8BP8 - chains B and C of the 31 polymer chains in the assembly; structure by electron microscopy, 2.70 A resolution.

[Chain B (and C)]
Name: Outer capsid protein VP4
Source organism: Rotavirus A
Notes: chain C of this document is another copy of the same molecule, construct and numbering; everything in this record applies to it too
UniProt: A0A1Q2TSK9 (A0A1Q2TSK9_9VIRU); residues 1-776 here = UniProt positions 1-776
Sequence (776 residues; numbered 1 to 776; the number before each row is that of its first residue):
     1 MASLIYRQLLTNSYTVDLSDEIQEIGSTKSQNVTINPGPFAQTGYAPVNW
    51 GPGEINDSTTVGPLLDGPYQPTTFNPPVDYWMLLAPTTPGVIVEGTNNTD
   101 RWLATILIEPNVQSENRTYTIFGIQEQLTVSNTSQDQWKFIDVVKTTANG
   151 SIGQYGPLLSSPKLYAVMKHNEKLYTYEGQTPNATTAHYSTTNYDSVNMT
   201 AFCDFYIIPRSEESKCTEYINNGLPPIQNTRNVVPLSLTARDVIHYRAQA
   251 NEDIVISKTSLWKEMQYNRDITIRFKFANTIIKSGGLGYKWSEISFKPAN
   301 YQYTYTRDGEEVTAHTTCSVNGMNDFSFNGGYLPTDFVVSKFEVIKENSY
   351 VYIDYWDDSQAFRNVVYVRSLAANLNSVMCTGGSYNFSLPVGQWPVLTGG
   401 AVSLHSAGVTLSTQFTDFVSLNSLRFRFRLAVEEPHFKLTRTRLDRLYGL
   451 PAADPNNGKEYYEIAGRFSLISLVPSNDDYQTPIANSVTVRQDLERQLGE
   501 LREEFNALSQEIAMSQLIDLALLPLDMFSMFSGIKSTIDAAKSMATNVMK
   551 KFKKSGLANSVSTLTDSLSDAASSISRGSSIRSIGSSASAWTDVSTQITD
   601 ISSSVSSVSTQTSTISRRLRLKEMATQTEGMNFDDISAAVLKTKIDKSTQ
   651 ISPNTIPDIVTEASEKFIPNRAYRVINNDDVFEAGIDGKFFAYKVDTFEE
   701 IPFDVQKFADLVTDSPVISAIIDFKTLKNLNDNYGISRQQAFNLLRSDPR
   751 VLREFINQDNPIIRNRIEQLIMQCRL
Disordered / not traced: 225-249, 599-605 (chain C: 28-63, 246-260, 487-498, 574-582, 594-605)
Differences from the reference sequence: conflict T185 (Arg in A0A1Q2TSK9), M323 (Val in A0A1Q2TSK9), S737 (Thr in A0A1Q2TSK9), R738 (Lys in A0A1Q2TSK9)
From the paper describing this entry:
  - conformationally variable residues (loop rearrangement, order/disorder transition): N222 to H245, Q414 to S420

[How chain B and chain C interact]
Pairs across the interface - 113 pairs, chain B then chain C:
  L10(B) with F528(C)
  T11(B) with Q8(C); D526(C), hydrogen bond; M527(C); F528(C)
  S13(B) with F528(C)
  Y14(B) with N12(C); T15(C); A545(C), hydrophobic
  D17(B) with K542(C)
  L18(B) with S19(C)
  E21(B) with K542(C)
  I22(B) with I22(C), hydrophobic
  I25(B) with I22(C), hydrophobic
  S27(B) with N321(C); Y350(C); Y352(C), hydrogen bond (backbone-side chain); R427(C)
  T28(B) with P226(C); Q228(C); N321(C), hydrogen bond (backbone-side chain); Y352(C), hydrogen bond (backbone-side chain)
  K29(B) with I25(C), hydrogen bond (side chain-backbone); G26(C); P226(C); N229(C); N321(C)
  S30(B) with N321(C), hydrogen bond; G322(C)
  N32(B) with M323(C), hydrogen bond; D325(C); E343(C)
  V33(B) with M323(C), hydrogen bond (backbone-backbone); N324(C); D325(C), hydrogen bond (backbone-backbone); N348(C)
  I35(B) with N324(C); D325(C), hydrogen bond (backbone-backbone); F326(C), hydrophobic
  A41(B) with R443(C), hydrogen bond (backbone-side chain)
  Q42(B) with F328(C); N329(C); R443(C)
  T43(B) with G330(C); R443(C)
  P47(B) with Y289(C), hydrophobic; T335(C); V391(C)
  V48(B) with G392(C)
  N49(B) with V391(C)
  I256(B) with Y332(C); L333(C), hydrophobic
  S260(B) with R443(C)
  L261(B) with R443(C), hydrogen bond (backbone-side chain)
  R363(B) with Q393(C), hydrogen bond; R441(C)
  F418(B) with P334(C), hydrophobic; T335(C), hydrogen bond (backbone-side chain)
  P475(B) with R443(C)
  S476(B) with R443(C)
  N477(B) with R443(C), hydrogen bond
  P483(B) with F326(C), hydrophobic
  A485(B) with K346(C)
  N486(B) with R446(C), hydrogen bond (side chain-backbone); L447(C); Y448(C), hydrogen bond (side chain-backbone)
  S487(B) with V432(C); Y448(C)
  V488(B) with V432(C); E433(C); Y448(C), hydrophobic
  T489(B) with E347(C), hydrogen bond; A431(C); V432(C), hydrogen bond (side chain-backbone)
  R491(B) with E433(C), salt bridge
  A558(B) with F528(C)
  V561(B) with S529(C)
  S562(B) with F528(C); S532(C), hydrogen bond
  T565(B) with L523(C); L525(C); S529(C); K642(C)
  D566(B) with G533(C)
  L568(B) with L520(C), hydrophobic; L523(C), hydrophobic
  S569(B) with K642(C); T643(C); D646(C), hydrogen bond
  A571(B) with Q516(C)
  A572(B) with I512(C); A513(C), hydrogen bond (backbone-backbone); Q516(C); L517(C); T643(C)
  S573(B) with E511(C); T643(C); K647(C), hydrogen bond (backbone-side chain)
  S574(B) with E511(C); A513(C)
  S587(B) with N757(C), hydrogen bond
  A588(B) with Q516(C), hydrogen bond (backbone-side chain)
  S589(B) with D519(C), hydrogen bond
  W591(B) with D519(C)
  A625(B) with P524(C)
  T626(B) with M1(C); P524(C)
  Q627(B) with L522(C), hydrogen bond (side chain-backbone)
  T713(B) with D519(C); R753(C)
  D714(B) with D519(C); R750(C); R753(C), salt bridge
Interface residues without a listed pair, chain B (67 interface residues in all): N12, E24, Q31, T34, W262, V419, T482, K553, D570, S715
Interface residues without a listed pair, chain C (76 interface residues in all): S327, T410, E434, D445, A541, T546, M549

[In short]
67 residues of chain B and 76 residues of chain C are in contact, with 27 hydrogen bonds and 2 salt bridges.
Polar pairs include R491(B)-E433(C), D714(B)-R753(C) and T11(B)-D526(C). From the paper: conformational
variability at N222(B) and Q414(B).
Chain B and chain C are both Outer capsid protein VP4 (Rotavirus A); the structure, SPA of Trypsin untreated
Rotavirus TLP spike, was determined by electron microscopy (same publication as 8CO6 and 8COA).
